6PA7 - chains B and I of the 14 polymer chains in the assembly; structure by electron microscopy, 2.94 A resolution.

# Chain B
Molecule: Histone H4
Source organism: Xenopus laevis
UniProt: P62799 (H4_XENLA); residues 0-102 here correspond to UniProt positions 1-103 (UniProt number = residue number + 1)
Chain sequence (103 residues; each row starts with the number of its first residue; numbering starts at 0):
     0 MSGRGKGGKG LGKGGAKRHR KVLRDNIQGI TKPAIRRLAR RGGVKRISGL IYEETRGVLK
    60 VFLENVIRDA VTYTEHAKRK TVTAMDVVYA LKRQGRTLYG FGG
Disordered / not traced: 0-21
Swiss-Prot annotation at these positions:
  - DNA-binding region: Lys-16 to Lys-20
  - modified residue: Ser-1 (N-acetylserine), Arg-3 (Asymmetric dimethylarginine), Lys-5 (N6-(2-hydroxyisobutyryl)lysine), Lys-8 (N6-(2-hydroxyisobutyryl)lysine), Lys-12 (N6-(2-hydroxyisobutyryl)lysine), Lys-16 (N6-(2-hydroxyisobutyryl)lysine), Lys-20 (N6,N6,N6-trimethyllysine), Lys-31 (N6-(2-hydroxyisobutyryl)lysine), Lys-44 (N6-(2-hydroxyisobutyryl)lysine), Ser-47 (Phosphoserine), Tyr-51 (Phosphotyrosine), Lys-59 (N6-(2-hydroxyisobutyryl)lysine), Lys-77 (N6-(2-hydroxyisobutyryl)lysine), Lys-79 (N6-(2-hydroxyisobutyryl)lysine), Tyr-88 (Phosphotyrosine), Lys-91 (N6-(2-hydroxyisobutyryl)lysine)
  - cross-link (Glycyl lysine isopeptide (Lys-Gly)): Lys-31 (interchain with G-Cter in UFM1), Lys-91 (interchain with G-Cter in ubiquitin)

# Chain I
Molecule: 167-nt DNA strand
Sequence (167 nucleotides; row label = number of the first residue in the row):
     1 ATCGGCCGCC CTGGAGAATC CCGGTGCCGA GGCCGCTCAA TTGGTCGTAG ACAGCTCTAG
    61 CACCGCTTAA ACGCACGTAC GCGCTGTCCC CCGCGTTTTA ACCGCCAAGG GGATTACTCC
   121 CTAGTCTCCA GGCACGTGTC AGATATATAC ATCCTGTGGC GGCCGAT
Disordered / not traced: 1

# How chain B and chain I interact
Contacting residue pairs - 11 pairs, chain B then chain I:
  Arg-45(B) / DC91(I)  sugar contact
  Arg-45(B) / DC92(I)  phosphate contact
  Ile-46(B) / DC91(I)  sugar contact
  Ile-46(B) / DC92(I)  hydrogen bond to the phosphate
  Ser-47(B) / DC91(I)  phosphate contact
  Gly-48(B) / DC91(I)  hydrogen bond to the phosphate
  Arg-78(B) / DG112(I)  phosphate contact
  Arg-78(B) / DA113(I)  phosphate contact
  Lys-79(B) / DG111(I)  phosphate contact
  Lys-79(B) / DG112(I)  hydrogen bond to the phosphate
  Thr-80(B) / DG112(I)  hydrogen bond to the phosphate
Other interface residues (no listed pair), chain B (10 interface residues in all): Arg-39, Lys-44, Lys-77
Other interface residues (no listed pair), chain I (6 interface residues in all): DG93

# Overview
10 residues of chain B face 6 of chain I across their interface, with 4 hydrogen bonds. Polar pairs include
Ile-46(B)/DC92(I), Gly-48(B)/DC91(I) and Lys-79(B)/DG112(I). UniProt lists a DNA-binding region on chain B.
Chain B is Histone H4 (Xenopus laevis) and chain I is a 167-nt DNA strand; the structure, The cryo-EM
structure of the human DNMT3A2-DNMT3B3 complex bound to nucleosome, was determined by electron microscopy.
